Entry 3CXC (X-ray diffraction, 3.00 A resolution); this record covers chains 0 and O of the 31 polymer chains in the assembly.

[Chain 0]
Molecule: 23S ribosomal RNA
From: Haloarcula marismortui
Sequence (2922 nucleotides; each row starts with the number of its first residue):
     2 UUGGCUACUAUGCCAGCUGGUGGAUUGCUCGGCUCAGGCGCUGAUGAAGG
    52 ACGUGCCAAGCUGCGAUAAGCCAUGGGGAGCCGCACGGAGGCGAAGAACC
   102 AUGGAUUUCCGAAUGAGAAUCUCUCUAACAAUUGCUUCGCGCAAUGAGGA
   152 ACCCCGAGAACUGAAACAUCUCAGUAUCGGGAGGAACAGAAAACGCAAUG
   202 UGAUGUCGUUAGUAACCGCGAGUGAACGCGAUACAGCCCAAACCGAAGCC
   252 CUCACGGGCAAUGUGGUGUCAGGGCUACCUCUCAUCAGCCGACCGUCUCG
   302 ACGAAGUCUCUUGGAACAGAGCGUGAUACAGGGUGACAACCCCGUACUCG
   352 AGACCAGUACGACGUGCGGUAGUGCCAGAGUAGCGGGGGUUGGAUAUCCC
   402 UCGCGAAUAACGCAGGCAUCGACUGCGAAGGCUAAACACAACCUGAGACC
   452 GAUAGUGAACAAGUAGUGUGAACGAACGCUGCAAAGUACCCUCAGAAGGG
   502 AGGCGAAAUAGAGCAUGAAAUCAGUUGGCGAUCGAGCGACAGGGCAUACA
   552 AGGUCCCUCGACGAAUGACCGACGCGCGAGCGUCCAGUAAGACUCACGGG
   602 AAGCCGAUGUUCUGUCGUACGUUUUGAAAAACGAGCCAGGGAGUGUGUCU
   652 GCAUGGCAAGUCUAACCGGAGUAUCCGGGGAGGCACAGGGAAACCGACAU
   702 GGCCGCAGGGCUUUGCCCGAGGGCCGCCGUCUUCAAGGGCGGGGAGCCAU
   752 GUGGACACGACCCGAAUCCGGACGAUCUACGCAUGGACAAGAUGAAGCGU
   802 GCCGAAAGGCACGUGGAAGUCUGUUAGAGUUGGUGUCCUACAAUACCCUC
   852 UCGUGAUCUAUGUGUAGGGGUGAAAGGCCCAUCGAGUCCGGCAACAGCUG
   902 GUUCCAAUCGAAACAUGUCGAAGCAUGACCUCCGCCGAGGUAGUCUGUGA
   952 GGUAGAGCGACCGAUUGGUGUGUCCGCCUCCGAGAGGAGUCGGCACACCU
  1002 GUCAAACUCCAAACUUACAGACGCCGUUUGACGCGGGGAUUCCGGUGCGC
  1052 GGGGUAAGCCUGUGUACCAGGAGGGGAACAACCCAGAGAUAGGUUAAGGU
  1102 CCCCAAGUGUGGAUUAAGUGUAAUCCUCUGAAGGUGGUCUCGAGCCCUAG
  1152 ACAGCCGGGAGGUGAGCUUAGAAGCAGCUACCCUCUAAGAAAAGCGUAAC
  1202 AGCUUACCGGCCGAGGUUUGAGGCGCCCAAAAUGAUCGGGACUCAAAUCC
  1252 ACCACCGAGACCUGUCCGUACCACUCAUACUGGUAAUCGAGUAGAUUGGC
  1302 GCUCUAAUUGGAUGGAAGUAGGGGUGAAAACUCCUAUGGACCGAUUAGUG
  1352 ACGAAAAUCCUGGCCAUAGUAGCAGCGAUAGUCGGGUGAGAACCCCGACG
  1402 GCCUAAUGGAUAAGGGUUCCUCAGCACUGCUGAUCAGCUGAGGGUUAGCC
  1452 GGUCCUAAGUCAUACCGCAACUCGACUAUGACGAAAUGGGAAACGGGUUA
  1502 AUAUUCCCGUGCCACUAUGCAGUGAAAGUUGACGCCCUGGGGUCGAUCAC
  1552 GCUGGGCAUUCGCCCAGUCGAACCGUCCAACUCCGUGGAAGCCGUAAUGG
  1602 CAGGAAGCGGACGAACGGCGGCAUAGGGAAACGUGAUUCAACCUGGGGCC
  1652 CAUGAAAAGACGAGCAUAGUGUCCGUACCGAGAACCGACACAGGUGUCCA
  1702 UGGCGGCGAAAGCCAAGGCCUGUCGGGAGCAACCAACGUUAGGGAAUUCG
  1752 GCAAGUUAGUCCCGUACCUUCGGAAGAAGGGAUGCCUGCUCCGGAACGGA
  1802 GCAGGUCGCAGUGACUCGGAAGCUCGGACUGUCUAGUAACAACAUAGGUG
  1852 ACCGCAAAUCCGCAAGGACUCGUACGGUCACUGAAUCCUGCCCAGUGCAG
  1902 GUAUCUGAACACCUCGUACAAGAGGACGAAGGACCUGUCAACGGCGGGGG
  1952 UAACUAUGACCCUCUUAAGGUAGCGUAGUACCUUGCCGCAUCAGUAGCGG
  2002 CUUGCAUGAAUGGAUUAACCAGAGCUUCACUGUCCCAACGUUGGGCCCGG
  2052 UGAACUGUACAUUCCAGUGCGGAGUCUGGAGACACCCAGGGGGAAGCGAA
  2102 GACCCUAUGGAGCUUUACUGCAGGCUGUCGCUGAGACGUGGUCGCCGAUG
  2152 UGCAGCAUAGGUAGGAGACACUACACAGGUACCCGCGCUAGCGGGCCACC
  2202 GAGUCAACAGUGAAAUACUACCCGUCGGUGACUGCGACUCUCACUCCGGG
  2252 AGGAGGACACCGAUAGCCGGGCAGUUUGACUGGGGCGGUACGCGCUCGAA
  2302 AAGAUAUCGAGCGCGCCCUAUGGCUAUCUCAGCCGGGACAGAGACCCGGC
  2352 GAAGAGUGCAAGAGCAAAAGAUAGCUUGACAGUGUUCUUCCCAACGAGGA
  2402 ACGCUGACGCGAAAGCGUGGUCUAGCGAACCAAUUAGCCUGCUUGAUGCG
  2452 GGCAAUUGAUGACAGAAAAGCUACCCUAGGGAUAACAGAGUCGUCACUCG
  2502 CAAGAGCACAUAUCGACCGAGUGGCUUGCUACCUCGAUGUCGGUUCCCUC
  2552 CAUCCUGCCCGUGCAGAAGCGGGCAAGGGUGAGGUUGUUCGCCUAUUAAA
  2602 GGAGGUCGUGAGCUGGGUUUAGACCGUCGUGAGACAGGUCGGCUGCUAUC
  2652 UACUGGGUGUGUAAUGGUGUCUGACAAGAACGACCGUAUAGUACGAGAGG
  2702 AACUACGGUUGGUGGCCACUGGUGUACCGGUUGUUCGAGAGAGCACGUGC
  2752 CGGGUAGCCACGCCACACGGGGUAAGAGCUGAACGCAUCUAAGCUCGAAA
  2802 CCCACUUGGAAAAGAGACACCGCCGAGGUCCCGCGUACAAGACGCGGUCG
  2852 AUAGACUCGGGGUGUGCGCGUCGAGGUAACGAGACGUUAAGCCCACGAGC
  2902 ACUAACAGACCAAAGCCAUCAU
Disordered / not traced: 2-9, 126-127, 715, 971-998, 1560, 1952-1963, 2137-2236, 2339-2343, 2665-2666, 2915-2923
Sequence notes: conflict C560 (U3155 in 3377779)
Bound ions: Mg2+ site 1 near G28 (its only coordinating residue here); Na+ site 1: C40, C443; Na+ site 2: G56, A59, G61; Na+ site 3 near U108 (its only coordinating residue here); Mg2+ site 2 near U115 (its only coordinating residue here); Na+ site 4: C141, G142; Na+ site 5 near U146 (its only coordinating residue here); Mg2+ site 3: C162, U2276; K+ site 1: U163, U172; Mg2+ site 4: A165, A167, C168; Na+ site 6: A165, A166; Mg2+ site 5: A166, G219; 61 more Na+ sites not listed; 77 more Mg2+ sites not listed; 1 more K+ sites not listed
Ligand contacts: SLD ((3Z)-N-[(4E)-5-(4-{(5S)-5-[(acetylamino)methyl]-2-oxo-1,3-oxazolidin-3-yl}-2-fluorophenyl)pent-4-en-1-yl]-3-(4-methyl-2,6-dioxo-1,6-dihydropyrimidin-5(2H)-ylidene)propanamide): G2102, A2103, A2486, C2487, A2538, U2539, G2540, U2541, U2619, U2620, A2637

[Chain O]
Name: Ribosomal protein L19E
From: Haloarcula marismortui
Reference sequence: P14119 (RL19_HALMA); residues 1-148 here = UniProt positions 1-148
Sequence (148 residues; numbered 1 to 148; the number before each row is that of its first residue):
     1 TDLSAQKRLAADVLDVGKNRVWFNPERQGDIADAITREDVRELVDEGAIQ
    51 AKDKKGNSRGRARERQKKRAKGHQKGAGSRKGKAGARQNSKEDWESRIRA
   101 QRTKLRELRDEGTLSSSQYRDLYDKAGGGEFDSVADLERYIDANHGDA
Disordered / not traced: 144-148
Sequence notes: conflict Lys71 (Tyr in P14119)

[Interface between chain 0 and chain O]
Pairs across the interface (176; chain 0 residue first):
  G792(0) - Ala86(O)  phosphate contact
  A793(0) - Lys83(O)  sugar contact
  A793(0) - Gly85(O)  phosphate contact
  A793(0) - Ala86(O)  hydrogen bond to the phosphate
  G800(0) - Gly127(O)  hydrogen bond to the sugar
  G800(0) - Gly128(O)  hydrogen bond to the base
  U801(0) - Asp124(O)  sugar contact
  U801(0) - Lys125(O)  phosphate contact
  U801(0) - Gly128(O)  sugar contact
  U801(0) - Glu130(O)  hydrogen bond to the sugar
  G802(0) - Lys125(O)  phosphate contact
  G802(0) - Glu130(O)  sugar contact
  G814(0) - Trp94(O)  sugar contact
  U815(0) - Trp94(O)  sugar contact
  G816(0) - Lys91(O)  salt bridge to the phosphate
  G817(0) - Lys91(O)  salt bridge to the phosphate
  G1386(0) - Gln28(O)  base contact
  G1387(0) - Thr1(O)  hydrogen bond to the sugar
  G1387(0) - Gln28(O)  hydrogen bond to the sugar
  U1388(0) - Thr1(O)  hydrogen bond to the sugar
  C1396(0) - Thr1(O)  sugar contact
  C1396(0) - Asp2(O)  sugar contact
  C1396(0) - Leu3(O)  hydrogen bond to the sugar
  C1396(0) - Ser4(O)  phosphate contact
  C1397(0) - Leu3(O)  sugar contact
  C1397(0) - Lys7(O)  salt bridge to the phosphate
  C1397(0) - Phe23(O)  hydrogen bond to the sugar
  C1397(0) - Pro25(O)  sugar contact
  C1397(0) - Gln28(O)  sugar contact
  G1398(0) - Lys7(O)  salt bridge to the phosphate
  G1398(0) - Val21(O)  phosphate contact
  G1398(0) - Trp22(O)  hydrogen bond to the phosphate
  G1398(0) - Phe23(O)  hydrogen bond to the phosphate
  G1398(0) - Pro25(O)  sugar contact
  A1399(0) - Trp22(O)  phosphate contact
  A1399(0) - Lys52(O)  salt bridge to the phosphate
  U1422(0) - Ala5(O)  phosphate contact
  U1499(0) - Arg41(O)  salt bridge to the phosphate
  U1500(0) - Arg37(O)  hydrogen bond to the base
  U1500(0) - Arg41(O)  salt bridge to the phosphate
  A1501(0) - Arg8(O)  hydrogen bond to the phosphate
  A1501(0) - Leu9(O)  phosphate contact
  A1501(0) - Thr36(O)  phosphate contact
  A1501(0) - Arg37(O)  hydrogen bond to the phosphate
  A1502(0) - Arg8(O)  salt bridge to the phosphate
  A1502(0) - Leu9(O)  phosphate contact
  A1502(0) - Arg37(O)  salt bridge to the phosphate
  U1539(0) - Lys91(O)  sugar contact
  G1540(0) - Glu95(O)  sugar contact
  G1540(0) - Arg99(O)  hydrogen bond to the phosphate
  G1541(0) - Arg99(O)  salt bridge to the phosphate
  U1548(0) - Arg59(O)  salt bridge to the phosphate
  C1549(0) - Arg59(O)  salt bridge to the phosphate
  C1549(0) - Arg63(O)  salt bridge to the phosphate
  C1549(0) - Gln66(O)  sugar contact
  C1565(0) - Ser58(O)  hydrogen bond to the sugar
  C1565(0) - Arg59(O)  phosphate contact
  C1565(0) - Gly60(O)  phosphate contact
  C1565(0) - Arg63(O)  salt bridge to the phosphate
  C1566(0) - Gly56(O)  phosphate contact
  C1566(0) - Asn57(O)  phosphate contact
  C1566(0) - Ser58(O)  phosphate contact
  C1566(0) - Arg59(O)  hydrogen bond to the phosphate
  C1566(0) - Arg63(O)  salt bridge to the phosphate
  C1593(0) - Ser116(O)  sugar contact
  C1593(0) - Ser117(O)  phosphate contact
  C1593(0) - Arg120(O)  base contact
  C1594(0) - Arg109(O)  salt bridge to the phosphate
  C1594(0) - Ser116(O)  phosphate contact
  C1594(0) - Tyr119(O)  phosphate contact
  C1594(0) - Arg120(O)  salt bridge to the phosphate
  G1595(0) - Arg109(O)  salt bridge to the phosphate
  G1595(0) - Tyr119(O)  hydrogen bond to the phosphate
  G1595(0) - Arg120(O)  hydrogen bond to the base
  G1595(0) - Tyr123(O)  base contact
  U1596(0) - Arg102(O)  base contact
  U1596(0) - Arg106(O)  salt bridge to the phosphate
  U1596(0) - Tyr123(O)  hydrogen bond to the phosphate
  A1597(0) - Lys91(O)  base contact
  A1597(0) - Trp94(O)  hydrogen bond to the phosphate
  A1597(0) - Glu95(O)  sugar contact
  A1597(0) - Ile98(O)  sugar contact
  A1597(0) - Arg99(O)  salt bridge to the phosphate
  A1597(0) - Arg102(O)  salt bridge to the phosphate
  A1598(0) - Trp94(O)  phosphate contact
  A1598(0) - Arg102(O)  salt bridge to the phosphate
  G1703(0) - Asn57(O)  base contact
  G1704(0) - Asn57(O)  hydrogen bond to the base
  G1704(0) - Arg59(O)  hydrogen bond to the phosphate
  C1705(0) - Arg59(O)  salt bridge to the phosphate
  C1705(0) - Arg65(O)  hydrogen bond to the phosphate
  G1706(0) - Arg65(O)  salt bridge to the phosphate
  G1706(0) - Arg69(O)  salt bridge to the phosphate
  G1707(0) - Arg69(O)  salt bridge to the phosphate
  G1707(0) - Lys81(O)  phosphate contact
  G1707(0) - Gly82(O)  phosphate contact
  C1708(0) - Arg80(O)  phosphate contact
  C1708(0) - Lys81(O)  hydrogen bond to the phosphate
  C1708(0) - Gly82(O)  hydrogen bond to the phosphate
  C1708(0) - Ala86(O)  sugar contact
  C1708(0) - Arg87(O)  salt bridge to the phosphate
  C1715(0) - Lys55(O)  hydrogen bond to the sugar
  C1715(0) - Asn57(O)  hydrogen bond to the base
  A1716(0) - Lys55(O)  hydrogen bond to the sugar
  A1716(0) - Gly56(O)  sugar contact
  A1716(0) - Asn57(O)  sugar contact
  A1717(0) - Lys54(O)  phosphate contact
  A1717(0) - Lys55(O)  hydrogen bond to the phosphate
  G1718(0) - Gly17(O)  hydrogen bond to the phosphate
  G1718(0) - Arg20(O)  salt bridge to the phosphate
  G1719(0) - Gly17(O)  phosphate contact
  G1719(0) - Lys18(O)  hydrogen bond to the phosphate
  G1719(0) - Asn19(O)  hydrogen bond to the phosphate
  C1720(0) - Asn19(O)  hydrogen bond to the phosphate
  G1760(0) - Ala77(O)  hydrogen bond to the base
  G1760(0) - Arg80(O)  hydrogen bond to the base
  G1760(0) - Lys81(O)  hydrogen bond to the sugar
  U1761(0) - Ala77(O)  base contact
  U1761(0) - Arg80(O)  sugar contact
  U1761(0) - Lys81(O)  sugar contact
  U1761(0) - Gly82(O)  sugar contact
  U1761(0) - Lys83(O)  sugar contact
  U1761(0) - Ala84(O)  phosphate contact
  C1762(0) - Lys83(O)  salt bridge to the phosphate
  C1762(0) - Ala84(O)  hydrogen bond to the phosphate
  U1784(0) - Ala77(O)  sugar contact
  U1784(0) - Gly78(O)  hydrogen bond to the phosphate
  G1785(0) - Gly76(O)  phosphate contact
  G1785(0) - Ala77(O)  phosphate contact
  G1785(0) - Gly78(O)  hydrogen bond to the phosphate
  G1785(0) - Ser79(O)  phosphate contact
  C1786(0) - Gln74(O)  phosphate contact
  C1786(0) - Ser79(O)  phosphate contact
  C1787(0) - Lys68(O)  salt bridge to the phosphate
  C1787(0) - Gln74(O)  hydrogen bond to the phosphate
  U1788(0) - Lys68(O)  phosphate contact
  U1788(0) - His73(O)  hydrogen bond to the base
  G1789(0) - Lys71(O)  base contact
  G1789(0) - His73(O)  hydrogen bond to the base
  C1790(0) - Lys71(O)  salt bridge to the phosphate
  C1790(0) - Gly72(O)  base contact
  C1790(0) - His73(O)  base contact
  C1793(0) - Arg97(O)  sugar contact
  C1793(0) - Ser133(O)  phosphate contact
  C1793(0) - Ala135(O)  phosphate contact
  G1794(0) - Ser96(O)  hydrogen bond to the sugar
  G1794(0) - Ala100(O)  phosphate contact
  G1794(0) - Ser133(O)  phosphate contact
  G1794(0) - Val134(O)  hydrogen bond to the phosphate
  G1795(0) - Ala100(O)  phosphate contact
  A1796(0) - Ser96(O)  base contact
  C1798(0) - Gln66(O)  sugar contact
  C1798(0) - Ala70(O)  phosphate contact
  G1799(0) - Arg87(O)  sugar contact
  G1799(0) - Gln88(O)  base contact
  G1800(0) - Lys75(O)  salt bridge to the phosphate
  G1800(0) - Arg87(O)  salt bridge to the phosphate
  G1800(0) - Gln88(O)  hydrogen bond to the sugar
  A1801(0) - Arg80(O)  salt bridge to the phosphate
  A1801(0) - Arg87(O)  salt bridge to the phosphate
  G1802(0) - Gly72(O)  base contact
  G1802(0) - Arg80(O)  salt bridge to the phosphate
  U1813(0) - Gly78(O)  phosphate contact
  U1813(0) - Lys81(O)  sugar contact
  U1817(0) - Lys81(O)  hydrogen bond to the base
  U2735(0) - Arg65(O)  salt bridge to the phosphate
  U2736(0) - Lys55(O)  hydrogen bond to the phosphate
  U2736(0) - Arg61(O)  salt bridge to the phosphate
  C2737(0) - Lys55(O)  salt bridge to the phosphate
  C2737(0) - Gly56(O)  phosphate contact
  C2737(0) - Asn57(O)  phosphate contact
  C2737(0) - Ser58(O)  hydrogen bond to the phosphate
  C2737(0) - Arg61(O)  salt bridge to the phosphate
  G2738(0) - Ser58(O)  sugar contact
  G2738(0) - Arg61(O)  phosphate contact
  A2739(0) - Arg61(O)  salt bridge to the phosphate
Also at the interface, not in a pair above, chain 0 (79 interface residues in all): C813, C1395, C1436, A1437, G1556, A1567, C1816
Also at the interface, not in a pair above, chain O (84 interface residues in all): Val16, Asn24, Ile35, Glu38, Asp53, Ala62, Gly129

[Overview]
Chain 0 and chain O form an interface of 79 and 84 residues respectively, with 49 hydrogen bonds and 41 salt
bridges. Polar pairs include G800(0)-Gly128(O), U1500(0)-Arg37(O) and G1595(0)-Arg120(O). Bound to chain 0:
compound SLD. C40(0) and C443(0) coordinate Na+ site 1.
Chain 0 is 23S ribosomal RNA and chain O is Ribosomal protein L19E, both from Haloarcula marismortui; the
structure, The structure of an enhanced oxazolidinone inhibitor bound to the 50S ribosomal subunit of H.
marismortui, was determined by X-ray diffraction.
